PDB entry 8UIU | X-ray diffraction, 3.14 A resolution | chains A and C of the 3 polymer chains in the assembly

[Chain A (and C)]
Name: Flavin monooxygenase
From: Neobacillus niacini
Notes: chain C of this document is another copy of the same molecule, construct and numbering; everything in this record applies to it too
Sequence (450 residues; row label = number of the first residue in the row; numbers below 1 keep their minus sign (Mse-20 is residue -20)):
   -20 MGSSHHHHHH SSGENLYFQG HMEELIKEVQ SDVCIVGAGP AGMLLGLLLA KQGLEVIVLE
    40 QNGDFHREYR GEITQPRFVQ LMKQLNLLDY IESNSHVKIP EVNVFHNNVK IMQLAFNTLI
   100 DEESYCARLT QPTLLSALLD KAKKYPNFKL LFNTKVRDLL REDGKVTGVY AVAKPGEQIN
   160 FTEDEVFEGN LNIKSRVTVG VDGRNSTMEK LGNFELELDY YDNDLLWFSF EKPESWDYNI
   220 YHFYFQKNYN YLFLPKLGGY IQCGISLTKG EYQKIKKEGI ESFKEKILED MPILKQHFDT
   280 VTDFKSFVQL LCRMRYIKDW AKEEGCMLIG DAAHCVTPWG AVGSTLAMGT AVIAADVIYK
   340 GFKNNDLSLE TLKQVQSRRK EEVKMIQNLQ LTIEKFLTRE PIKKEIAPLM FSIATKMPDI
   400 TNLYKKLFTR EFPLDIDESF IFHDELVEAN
Not modelled in the structure: -20 to 5, 160-165, 424-429 (chain C: -20 to 4, 42-48, 161-166, 424-429)
Modified residues: Mse-20, Mse1, Mse22, Mse61, Mse91, Mse187, Mse270, Mse293, Mse306, Mse327, Mse364, Mse389, Mse396 (selenomethionine)
Ligand contacts:
  - DR9 (1-cis-9-octadecanoyl-2-cis-9-hexadecanoyl phosphatidyl glycerol): Val83, Mse91, Tyr220, Phe222, Phe224, Trp318, Gly319, Leu368, Thr371, Ile372, Lys374, Phe375, Thr377, Lys382, Ile385, Ala386, Mse389, Phe390, Ala393, Mse396, Ile399, Leu402, Tyr403, Leu406, Phe407
  - FAD (flavin-adenine dinucleotide): Val15, Gly16, Ala17, Gly18, Pro19, Ala20, Gly21, Leu38, Glu39, Gln40, Asn41, Tyr48, Arg49, Gly50, Glu51, Ile52, Gln110, Thr133, Val135, Val180, Asp181, Gly182, Arg183, Thr186, Leu289, Gly309, Asp310, Ala320, Val321, Gly322, Ser323, Ala326

[Chain A / chain C interface]
Residue-residue contacts (6; chain A residue first):
  Lys382(A) - Glu384(C)  salt bridge
  Mse389(A) - Mse389(C)
  Mse389(A) - Ile392(C)  hydrophobic
  Ile392(A) - Ile392(C)  hydrophobic
  Mse396(A) - Ile392(C)
  Mse396(A) - Mse396(C)  hydrophobic
Interface residues without a listed pair, chain A (7 interface residues in all): Ile381, Ile385, Pro397
Interface residues without a listed pair, chain C (8 interface residues in all): Ile381, Ile385, Leu388, Lys395

[In short]
Chain A and chain C form an interface of 7 and 8 residues respectively, with 1 salt bridge. Its one
salt-bridged contact is Lys382(A)-Glu384(C). Bound to chain A: flavin-adenine dinucleotide and compound DR9.
Both chains are Flavin monooxygenase (Neobacillus niacini). Entry 8UIU (Structure of an FMO from Bacillus
niacini) was determined by X-ray diffraction together with 8URC and 8URD from the same study.
